2YCH - chains A and B; structure by X-ray diffraction, 2.20 A resolution.

Chain A:
Name: Competence protein pilm
Source organism: Thermus thermophilus
UniProtKB: Q5SIJ0 (Q5SIJ0_THET8); numbering as in UniProt (aligned over 1-377)
Sequence (377 residues; row label = number of the first residue in the row):
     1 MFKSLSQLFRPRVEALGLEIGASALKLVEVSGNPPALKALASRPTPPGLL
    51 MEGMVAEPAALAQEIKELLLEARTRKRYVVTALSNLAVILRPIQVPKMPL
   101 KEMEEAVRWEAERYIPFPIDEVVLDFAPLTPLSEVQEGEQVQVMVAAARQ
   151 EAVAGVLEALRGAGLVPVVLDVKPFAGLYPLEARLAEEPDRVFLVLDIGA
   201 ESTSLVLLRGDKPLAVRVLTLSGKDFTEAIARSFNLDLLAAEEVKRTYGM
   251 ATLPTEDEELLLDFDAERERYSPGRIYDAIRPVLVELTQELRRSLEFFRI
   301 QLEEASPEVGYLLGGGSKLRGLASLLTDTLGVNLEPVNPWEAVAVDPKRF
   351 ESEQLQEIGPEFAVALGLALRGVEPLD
Disordered / not traced: 1-10, 120, 250-274, 303-305, 376-377
Sequence notes: conflict V195 (Ala in Q5SIJ0); cloning artifact (334)
Modified / non-standard residues: Mse1, Mse250 (selenomethionine); Mse51, Mse54, Mse98, Mse103, Mse144 (selenomethionine; parent Met)
Bound ions: Mg2+: E19 (together with ATP)
Ligand contacts: ATP (adenosine-5'-triphosphate): E19, G21, A22, S23, A24, K26, K173, I198, G199, A200, E201, S202, G223, K224, T227, E242, K245, R246, G314, G315, G316, K318, L319, E361

Chain B:
Name: Competence protein piln
UniProtKB: Q5SII9 (Q5SII9_THET8); numbering as in UniProt (aligned over 1-15)
Sequence (15 residues; row label = number of the first residue in the row):
     1 MIRLNLLPKNLRRRV
Disordered / not traced: 9-15

Interface between chain A and chain B:
Contacting residue pairs - 37 pairs, chain A then chain B:
  L83(A) - L6(B)  hydrophobic
  V123(A) - L6(B)
  D125(A) - L4(B)
  D125(A) - N5(B)  hydrogen bond (side chain-backbone)
  D125(A) - L6(B)
  F126(A) - L4(B)
  A127(A) - L4(B)
  P128(A) - I2(B)
  A146(A) - L4(B)  hydrophobic
  A146(A) - L6(B)
  V153(A) - P8(B)
  L157(A) - L7(B)  hydrophobic
  P167(A) - L7(B)
  V168(A) - N5(B)  hydrogen bond (backbone-side chain)
  V168(A) - L7(B)
  V169(A) - L4(B)
  V169(A) - N5(B)
  V169(A) - L7(B)
  L170(A) - N5(B)  hydrogen bond (backbone-side chain)
  L170(A) - L6(B)  hydrogen bond (backbone-backbone)
  L170(A) - L7(B)
  D171(A) - L4(B)
  V172(A) - L4(B)  hydrophobic
  V172(A) - L6(B)  hydrophobic
  F175(A) - M1(B)  hydrophobic
  F175(A) - I2(B)
  L178(A) - M1(B)  hydrophobic
  Y179(A) - M1(B)  hydrophobic
  Y179(A) - I2(B)  hydrogen bond (side chain-backbone)
  Y179(A) - R3(B)
  E182(A) - M1(B)
  E182(A) - R3(B)  salt bridge
  D211(A) - M1(B)  hydrogen bond (backbone-backbone)
  P213(A) - I2(B)  hydrophobic
  R371(A) - R3(B)
  R371(A) - L4(B)  hydrogen bond (side chain-backbone)
  E374(A) - R3(B)  salt bridge
Other interface residues (no listed pair), chain A (30 interface residues in all): V88, L90, L124, L129, Mse144, A148, K212

Overview:
The interface between chain A and chain B involves 30 residues on one side and 8 on the other; the contacts
include 7 hydrogen bonds and 2 salt bridges. Among the polar pairs are E182(A)-R3(B), E374(A)-R3(B) and
D125(A)-N5(B). Ligands of chain A: ATP.
Here chain A is Competence protein pilm (Thermus thermophilus) and chain B is Competence protein piln. Entry
2YCH (PilM-PilN type IV pilus biogenesis complex) was determined by X-ray diffraction.
